Entry 7XUZ (X-ray diffraction, 3.59 A resolution); this record covers chains B and C of the 10 polymer chains in the assembly.

# Chain B
Protein: Histone deacetylase 4
From: Homo sapiens
Notes: EC 3.5.1.98
Reference sequence: P56524 (HDAC4_HUMAN); residue numbers follow UniProt; this construct covers 62-192
Chain sequence (133 residues; row label = number of the first residue in the row):
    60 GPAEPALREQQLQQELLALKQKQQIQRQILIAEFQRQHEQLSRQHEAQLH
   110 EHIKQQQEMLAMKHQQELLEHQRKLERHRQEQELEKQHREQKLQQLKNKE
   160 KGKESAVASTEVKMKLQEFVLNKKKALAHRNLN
Unresolved in the structure: 60-63, 184-192
Sequence notes: expression tag (60-61)
From the paper describing this entry:
  - self-association interface (contacts with another copy of this molecule): Leu71
  - mutagenesis - H109D: unchanged binding to another copy of this molecule
  - mutagenesis - F93D: abolished binding to another copy of this molecule
  - mutagenesis - F93D: decreased binding to Myc-HDAC4
  - mutagenesis - H109D: unchanged binding to myc-HDAC4
  - mutagenesis - F93D: abolished binding to Site-2
  - mutagenesis - F93D (1.8-fold): increased signaling

# Chain C
Protein: myocyte-specific enhancer factor 2A isoform X4
From: Homo sapiens
Reference sequence: A0A6J2KXN9 (A0A6J2KXN9_9CHIR); residues 1-95 here = UniProt positions 1-95
Chain sequence (97 residues; row label = number of the first residue in the row; numbers below 1 keep their minus sign (Gly-1 is residue -1)):
    -1 GPMGRKKIQITRIMDERNRQVTFTKRKFGLMKKAYELSVLCDCEIALIIF
    49 NSSNKLFQYASTDMDKVLLKYTEYNEPHESRTNSDIVEALNKKEHRG
Unresolved in the structure: -1 to 3, 60-61, 87-95
Sequence notes: expression tag (-1 to 0)

# How chain B and chain C interact
Residue-residue contacts - 20 pairs, chain B then chain C:
  Leu152(B) - Leu67(C)
  Leu155(B) - Asp63(C)
  Lys156(B) - Lys64(C)
  Lys156(B) - Leu67(C)
  Lys156(B) - Glu71(C)  salt bridge
  Ala165(B) - Met62(C)
  Val166(B) - Gln56(C)
  Val166(B) - Met62(C)
  Ala167(B) - Gln56(C)
  Ala167(B) - Asp63(C)
  Ser168(B) - Asp63(C)
  Val171(B) - Asp63(C)
  Val171(B) - Leu67(C)  hydrophobic
  Lys174(B) - Leu67(C)
  Lys174(B) - Thr70(C)
  Leu175(B) - Tyr69(C)  hydrophobic
  Leu175(B) - Thr70(C)
  Phe178(B) - Tyr69(C)
  Phe178(B) - Thr70(C)
  Phe178(B) - Tyr72(C)
Also at the interface, not in a pair above, chain B (13 interface residues in all): Asn157, Ser164
Also at the interface, not in a pair above, chain C (12 interface residues in all): Ala58, Ser59, Leu66
Interface features reported in the paper:
  - pairs named by the authors: Lys156(B)-Glu71(C), Phe178(B)-Tyr72(C) (hydrophobic contact)
  - interface residues, chain B: Leu152(B), Leu155(B), Val171(B)

# Summary
The interface between chain B and chain C involves 13 residues on one side and 12 on the other, with 1 salt
bridge. The salt-bridged pair is Lys156(B)-Glu71(C). The authors report a contact between Lys156(B) and
Glu71(C); a hydrophobic contact between Phe178(B) and Tyr72(C). The paper reports that F93D of chain B
abolishes binding to another copy of this molecule; interface residues Leu152(B), Leu155(B) and Val171(B).
Here chain B is Histone deacetylase 4 and chain C is myocyte-specific enhancer factor 2A isoform X4, both from
Homo sapiens. Entry 7XUZ (Crystal structure of a HDAC4-MEF2A-DNA ternary complex) was determined by X-ray
diffraction.
